8K43 - chains a and A of the 12 polymer chains in the assembly; structure by electron microscopy, 3.00 A resolution.

[Chain a (and A)]
Molecule: VP2
From: Banna virus
Notes: chain A of this document is another copy of the same molecule, construct and numbering; everything in this record applies to it too
UniProt: Q9INH3 (Q9INH3_9REOV); residues 1-955 here = UniProt positions 1-955
Sequence (955 residues; each row starts with the number of its first residue):
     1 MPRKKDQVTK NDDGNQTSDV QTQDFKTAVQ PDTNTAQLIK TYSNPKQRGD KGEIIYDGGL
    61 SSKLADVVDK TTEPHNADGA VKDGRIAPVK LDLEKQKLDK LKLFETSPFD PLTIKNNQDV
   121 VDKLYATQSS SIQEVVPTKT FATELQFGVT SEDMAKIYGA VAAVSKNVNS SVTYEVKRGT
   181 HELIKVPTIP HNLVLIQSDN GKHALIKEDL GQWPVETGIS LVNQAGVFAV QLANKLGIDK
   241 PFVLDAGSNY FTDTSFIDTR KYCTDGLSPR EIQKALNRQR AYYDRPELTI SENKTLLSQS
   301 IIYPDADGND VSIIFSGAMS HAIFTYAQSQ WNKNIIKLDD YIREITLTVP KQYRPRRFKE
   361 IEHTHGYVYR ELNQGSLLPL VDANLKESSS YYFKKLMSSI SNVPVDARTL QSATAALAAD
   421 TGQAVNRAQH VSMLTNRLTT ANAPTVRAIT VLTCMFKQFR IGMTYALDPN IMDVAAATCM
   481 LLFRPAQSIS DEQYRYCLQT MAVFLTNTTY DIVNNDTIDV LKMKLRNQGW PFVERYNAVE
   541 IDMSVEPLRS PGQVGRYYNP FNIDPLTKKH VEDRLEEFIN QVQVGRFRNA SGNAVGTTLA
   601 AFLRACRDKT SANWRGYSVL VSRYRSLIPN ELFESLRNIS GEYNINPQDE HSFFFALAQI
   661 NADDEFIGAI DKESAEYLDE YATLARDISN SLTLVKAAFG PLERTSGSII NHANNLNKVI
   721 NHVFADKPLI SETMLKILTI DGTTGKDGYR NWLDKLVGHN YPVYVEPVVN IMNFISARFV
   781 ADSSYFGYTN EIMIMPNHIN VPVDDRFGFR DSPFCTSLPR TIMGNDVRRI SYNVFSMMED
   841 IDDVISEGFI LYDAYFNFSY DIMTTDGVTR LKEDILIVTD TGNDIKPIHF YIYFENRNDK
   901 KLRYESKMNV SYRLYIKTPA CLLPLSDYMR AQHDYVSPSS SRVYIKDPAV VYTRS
Not modelled in the structure: 1-93, 148-955 (chain A: 1-181)
Sequence notes: conflict Lys97 (Arg in Q9INH3)

[How chain a and chain A interact]
Contacting residue pairs (21; chain a residue first):
  Phe104(a) - Gln411(A)  hydrogen bond (backbone-side chain)
  Glu105(a) - Thr440(A)  hydrogen bond (backbone-backbone)
  Glu105(a) - Ala441(A)
  Thr106(a) - Thr439(A)
  Ser107(a) - Gln411(A)  hydrogen bond (backbone-side chain)
  Ser107(a) - Leu438(A)
  Pro108(a) - Gln411(A)
  Pro108(a) - Thr414(A)
  Pro108(a) - Thr435(A)
  Pro108(a) - Leu438(A)
  Phe109(a) - Gln411(A)
  Phe109(a) - Asn436(A)
  Asp110(a) - Gln411(A)
  Asn117(a) - Val425(A)
  Val120(a) - Val425(A)  hydrophobic
  Leu145(a) - Ala428(A)  hydrophobic
  Leu145(a) - Ser432(A)
  Leu145(a) - Asn436(A)  hydrogen bond (backbone-side chain)
  Gln146(a) - Val425(A)
  Gln146(a) - Asn436(A)
  Phe147(a) - Asn436(A)  hydrogen bond (backbone-side chain)
Also at the interface, not in a pair above, chain A (12 interface residues in all): Leu410

[In short]
Chain a and chain A each contribute 12 residues to their interface; the contacts include 5 hydrogen bonds.
Among the polar pairs are Phe104(a)-Gln411(A), Ser107(a)-Gln411(A) and Leu145(a)-Asn436(A).
Chain a and chain A are both VP2 (Banna virus); the structure, In situ structure of RNA-dependent RNA
polymerase in full BAV particles, was determined by electron microscopy, deposited together with 8K42, 8K49
and 8K4A.
